PDB entry 3AGV | X-ray diffraction, 2.15 A resolution | chains A and B of the 4 polymer chains in the assembly

[Chain A (and B)]
Name: Ig gamma-1 chain C region
Source organism: Homo sapiens
Notes: fragment: Fc fragment, residues 120-330; chain B of this document is another copy of the same molecule, construct and numbering; everything in this record applies to it too
UniProtKB: P01857 (IGHG1_HUMAN); residues 237-447 here correspond to UniProt positions 120-330 (UniProt number = residue number - 117)
Sequence (211 residues; row label = number of the first residue in the row):
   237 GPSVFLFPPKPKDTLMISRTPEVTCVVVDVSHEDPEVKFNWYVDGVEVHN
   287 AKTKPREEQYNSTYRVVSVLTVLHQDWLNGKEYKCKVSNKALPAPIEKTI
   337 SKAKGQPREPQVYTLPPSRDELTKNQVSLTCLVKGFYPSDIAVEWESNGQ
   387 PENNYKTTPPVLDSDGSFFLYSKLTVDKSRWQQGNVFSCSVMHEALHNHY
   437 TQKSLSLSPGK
Disordered / not traced: 237-240, 263-271, 297-301, 322-333, 444-447 (chain B: 445-447)
Disulfides: Cys261-Cys321, Cys367-Cys425
Curated features (UniProtKB/Swiss-Prot):
  - glycosylation: Asn297 (N-linked (GlcNAc...) (complex) asparagine)
Reported in the primary citation:
  - conformationally variable residues (side-chain flip): Lys340
  - binding site for the 24-nt RNA strand: Lys340, Gln342, Arg344, Tyr373, Leu398, Gly402, Phe404
  - specificity-determining residues: Gln342, Phe404 (by similarity / conservation)
  - binding site for the 24-nt RNA strand: Lys340, Gln342, Arg344, Tyr373, Leu398, Gly402, Phe404

[Interface between chain A and chain B]
Residue-residue contacts (45; chain A residue first):
  Tyr349(A) with Ser354(B); Asp356(B); Glu357(B); Lys360(B)
  Thr350(A) with Ser354(B)
  Leu351(A) with Leu351(B), hydrophobic; Pro352(B); Ser354(B); Thr366(B)
  Pro352(A) with Leu351(B)
  Ser354(A) with Tyr349(B); Leu351(B)
  Asp356(A) with Tyr349(B); Lys439(B), salt bridge
  Glu357(A) with Tyr349(B); Lys370(B)
  Lys360(A) with Gln347(B); Tyr349(B)
  Ser364(A) with Leu368(B); Lys370(B)
  Thr366(A) with Leu351(B); Tyr407(B), hydrogen bond
  Leu368(A) with Ser364(B); Lys409(B)
  Lys370(A) with Glu357(B), salt bridge; Ser364(B)
  Asn390(A) with Ser400(B), hydrogen bond
  Lys392(A) with Leu398(B); Phe405(B)
  Thr394(A) with Thr394(B); Val397(B)
  Val397(A) with Thr394(B)
  Leu398(A) with Lys392(B)
  Asp399(A) with Lys392(B); Lys409(B), salt bridge
  Ser400(A) with Asn390(B); Lys392(B)
  Phe405(A) with Lys392(B); Lys409(B)
  Tyr407(A) with Thr366(B), hydrogen bond; Tyr407(B), hydrophobic; Lys409(B)
  Lys409(A) with Asp399(B), salt bridge; Phe405(B); Tyr407(B)
Also at the interface, not in a pair above, chain A (26 interface residues in all): Thr393, Pro395, Ser408, Lys439
Also at the interface, not in a pair above, chain B (28 interface residues in all): Thr350, Pro353, Thr393, Pro395, Ser408

[Summary]
Chain A and chain B form an interface of 26 and 28 residues respectively, with 3 hydrogen bonds and 4 salt
bridges. Among the polar pairs are Asp356(A)-Lys439(B), Lys370(A)-Glu357(B) and Asp399(A)-Lys409(B). The paper
reports a binding site for the 24-nt RNA strand at Lys340(A), Gln342(A) and Arg344(A) among others;
specificity determinants Gln342(A) and Phe404(A).
Chain A and chain B are both Ig gamma-1 chain C region (Homo sapiens); the structure, Crystal structure of a
human IgG-aptamer complex, was determined by X-ray diffraction.
